Entry 9G9C (electron microscopy, 2.72 A resolution); this record covers chains D and T of the 10 polymer chains in the assembly.

[Chain D]
Name: CRISPR system Cms endoribonuclease Csm3
Source organism: Enterococcus italicus DSM 15952
Notes: EC 3.1.-.-
UniProtKB: E6LHV5 (CSM3_ENTI1); residue numbers follow UniProt; this construct covers 1-214
Chain sequence (214 residues; row label = number of the first residue in the row):
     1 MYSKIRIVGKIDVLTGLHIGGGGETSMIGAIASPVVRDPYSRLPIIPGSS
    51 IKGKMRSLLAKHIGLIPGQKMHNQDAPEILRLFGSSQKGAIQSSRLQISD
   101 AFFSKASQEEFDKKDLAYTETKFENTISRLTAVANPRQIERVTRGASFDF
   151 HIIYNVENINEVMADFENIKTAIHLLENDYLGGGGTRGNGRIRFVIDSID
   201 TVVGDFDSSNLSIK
Not modelled in the structure: 1, 22-25, 65-73
Differences from the reference sequence: engineered mutation Ala32 (Asp in E6LHV5)

[Chain T]
Molecule: 47-nt RNA strand
Sequence (47 nucleotides; row label = number of the first residue in the row):
     1 CCCCCAGCGCUUCAGCGUUCUUCGGAAUGUCGCGCAUUGGCAUGGAA
Not modelled in the structure: 1-10, 43-47

[How chain D and chain T interact]
Residue-residue contacts (14):
  Ile28(D) - G32(T)  phosphate contact
  Ile28(D) - C33(T)  phosphate contact
  Gly29(D) - G32(T)  hydrogen bond to the sugar
  Gly29(D) - C33(T)  hydrogen bond to the phosphate
  Ala30(D) - C33(T)  phosphate contact
  Ala32(D) - C33(T)  base contact
  Ala134(D) - C31(T)  hydrogen bond to the sugar
  Asn135(D) - C31(T)  sugar contact
  Asn135(D) - G32(T)  phosphate contact
  Asn135(D) - C33(T)  hydrogen bond to the sugar
  Pro136(D) - C31(T)  base contact
  Pro136(D) - G32(T)  sugar contact
  Pro136(D) - C33(T)  sugar contact
  Arg137(D) - C33(T)  base contact
Interface residues without a listed pair, chain D (12 interface residues in all): Met27, Ser33, Val133, Gln138
Interface residues without a listed pair, chain T (4 interface residues in all): G34

[In short]
Chain D and chain T form an interface of 12 and 4 residues respectively, with 4 hydrogen bonds. Polar contacts
include Gly29(D)-G32(T), Ala134(D)-C31(T) and Asn135(D)-C33(T).
Chain D is CRISPR system Cms endoribonuclease Csm3 (Enterococcus italicus DSM 15952) and chain T is a 47-nt
RNA strand; the structure, CryoEM structure of Enterococcus italicus Csm-crRNA-CTR (3.2) complex, was
determined by electron microscopy, deposited together with 9G9A, 9G9B, 9G9D, 9G9E, 9G9F, 9G9G and 4 further
entries.
